9DWI - chains E and J of the 12 polymer chains in the assembly; structure by electron microscopy, 3.30 A resolution.

# Chain E
Protein: Histone H3.2
From: Homo sapiens
UniProt: Q71DI3 (H32_HUMAN); residues 1-135 here correspond to UniProt positions 2-136 (UniProt number = residue number + 1)
Sequence (135 residues; row label = number of the first residue in the row):
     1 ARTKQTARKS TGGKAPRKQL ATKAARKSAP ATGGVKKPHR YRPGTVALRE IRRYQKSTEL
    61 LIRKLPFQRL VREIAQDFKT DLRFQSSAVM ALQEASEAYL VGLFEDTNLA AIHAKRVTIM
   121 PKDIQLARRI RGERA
Unresolved in the structure: 1-35, 135
Sequence notes: engineered mutation Ala110 (Cys111 in Q71DI3)
Swiss-Prot annotation at these positions:
  - modified residue: Arg2 (Asymmetric dimethylarginine), Thr3 (Phosphothreonine), Lys4 (Allysine), Gln5 (5-glutamyl dopamine), Thr6 (Phosphothreonine), Arg8 (Citrulline), Lys9 (N6,N6,N6-trimethyllysine), Ser10 (ADP-ribosylserine), Thr11 (Phosphothreonine), Lys14 (N6-(2-hydroxyisobutyryl)lysine), Arg17 (Asymmetric dimethylarginine), Lys18 (N6-(2-hydroxyisobutyryl)lysine), Lys23 (N6-(2-hydroxyisobutyryl)lysine), Arg26 (Citrulline), Lys27 (N6,N6,N6-trimethyllysine), Ser28 (ADP-ribosylserine), Lys36 (N6,N6,N6-trimethyllysine), Lys37 (N6-methyllysine), Tyr41 (Phosphotyrosine), Lys56 (N6,N6,N6-trimethyllysine) and 8 more in UniProt
  - lipidation: Lys18 (N6-decanoyllysine)

# Chain J
Molecule: 601 J strand (non-damaged strand)
Sequence (147 nucleotides; each row starts with the number of its first residue):
     1 ATCGGATGTA TATATCTGAC ACGTGCCTGG AGACTAGGGA GTAATCCCCT TGGCGGTTAA
    61 AACGCGGGGG ACAGCGCGTA CGTGCGTTTA AGCGGTGCTA GAGCTGTCTA CGACCAATTG
   121 AGCGGCCTCG GCACCGGGAT TCTCGAT

# Chain E / chain J interface
Residue-residue contacts - 20 pairs, chain E then chain J:
  Lys36(E) - DG145(J)  salt bridge to the phosphate
  Arg40(E) - DG66(J)  base contact
  Tyr41(E) - DT143(J)  phosphate contact
  Arg42(E) - DG69(J)  salt bridge to the phosphate
  Arg42(E) - DC144(J)  hydrogen bond to the phosphate
  Pro43(E) - DG69(J)  sugar contact
  Thr45(E) - DC144(J)  hydrogen bond to the phosphate
  Arg63(E) - DA61(J)  salt bridge to the phosphate
  Arg72(E) - DT51(J)  salt bridge to the phosphate
  Arg83(E) - DT51(J)  phosphate contact
  Phe84(E) - DT50(J)  phosphate contact
  Phe84(E) - DT51(J)  hydrogen bond to the phosphate
  Gln85(E) - DT50(J)  phosphate contact
  Arg116(E) - DA71(J)  phosphate contact
  Arg116(E) - DC72(J)  phosphate contact
  Val117(E) - DG70(J)  sugar contact
  Val117(E) - DA71(J)  hydrogen bond to the phosphate
  Thr118(E) - DA71(J)  hydrogen bond to the phosphate
  Met120(E) - DA71(J)  phosphate contact
  Met120(E) - DC72(J)  phosphate contact
Other interface residues (no listed pair), chain E (16 interface residues in all): His39
Other interface residues (no listed pair), chain J (12 interface residues in all): DA60

# Overview
The interface between chain E and chain J involves 16 residues on one side and 12 on the other; the contacts
include 5 hydrogen bonds and 4 salt bridges. Polar contacts include Arg42(E)-DC144(J), Thr45(E)-DC144(J) and
Phe84(E)-DT51(J).
Chain E is Histone H3.2 (Homo sapiens) and chain J is 601 J strand (non-damaged strand); the structure, DNA
Polymerase Beta bound to a nucleosome containing a 1-nt gap at SHL-4.5 (State 3, composite), was determined by
electron microscopy.
